4XY8 - chain A; structure by X-ray diffraction, 1.70 A resolution.

# Chain A
Name: Bromodomain-containing protein 9
From: Homo sapiens
UniProt: Q9H8M2 (BRD9_HUMAN), isoform Q9H8M2-1; residues 14-134 here = UniProt positions 14-134
Chain sequence (123 residues; each row starts with the number of its first residue):
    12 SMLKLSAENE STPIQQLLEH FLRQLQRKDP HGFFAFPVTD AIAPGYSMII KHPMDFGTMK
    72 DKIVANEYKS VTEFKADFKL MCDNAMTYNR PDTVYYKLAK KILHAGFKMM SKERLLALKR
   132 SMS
Not modelled in the structure: 12-21
Differences from the reference sequence: expression tag (12-13)
Small-molecule neighbours: 6-(5-bromo-2-methoxyphenyl)-9H-purin-2-amine (43U): Phe44, Phe45, Phe47, Pro48, Val49, Ile53, Ala54, Ala96, Tyr99, Asn100, Tyr106
What the authors report for this chain:
  - binding site for 6-(5-bromo-2-methoxyphenyl)-9H-purin-2-amine: Phe44, Phe47, Ile53, Ala54, Asn100
  - conformationally variable residues (side-chain flip): Phe44, Phe47

# Overview
Ligands of chain A: 6-(5-bromo-2-methoxyphenyl)-9H-purin-2-amine. The paper reports a binding site for
6-(5-bromo-2-methoxyphenyl)-9H-purin-2-amine at Phe44, Phe47 and Ile53 among others; conformational
variability at Phe44 and Phe47.
Chain A is Bromodomain-containing protein 9 (Homo sapiens); the structure, Crystal Structure of the
bromodomain of BRD9 in complex with a 2-amine-9H-purine ligand, was determined by X-ray diffraction, deposited
together with 4XY9 and 4XYA.
